PDB entry 8S0A | electron microscopy, 3.20 A resolution | chains X and 7 of the 8 polymer chains in the assembly

Chain X:
Molecule: 22-nt DNA strand
Sequence (22 nucleotides; row label = number of the first residue in the row):
     1 ATGCATGCATGCGCATGCATGC

Chain 7:
Name: DNA replication licensing factor MCM7
Organism: Homo sapiens
Notes: EC 3.6.4.12
UniProt: P33993 (MCM7_HUMAN); residue numbers follow UniProt; this construct covers 1-719
Chain sequence (719 residues; each row starts with the number of its first residue):
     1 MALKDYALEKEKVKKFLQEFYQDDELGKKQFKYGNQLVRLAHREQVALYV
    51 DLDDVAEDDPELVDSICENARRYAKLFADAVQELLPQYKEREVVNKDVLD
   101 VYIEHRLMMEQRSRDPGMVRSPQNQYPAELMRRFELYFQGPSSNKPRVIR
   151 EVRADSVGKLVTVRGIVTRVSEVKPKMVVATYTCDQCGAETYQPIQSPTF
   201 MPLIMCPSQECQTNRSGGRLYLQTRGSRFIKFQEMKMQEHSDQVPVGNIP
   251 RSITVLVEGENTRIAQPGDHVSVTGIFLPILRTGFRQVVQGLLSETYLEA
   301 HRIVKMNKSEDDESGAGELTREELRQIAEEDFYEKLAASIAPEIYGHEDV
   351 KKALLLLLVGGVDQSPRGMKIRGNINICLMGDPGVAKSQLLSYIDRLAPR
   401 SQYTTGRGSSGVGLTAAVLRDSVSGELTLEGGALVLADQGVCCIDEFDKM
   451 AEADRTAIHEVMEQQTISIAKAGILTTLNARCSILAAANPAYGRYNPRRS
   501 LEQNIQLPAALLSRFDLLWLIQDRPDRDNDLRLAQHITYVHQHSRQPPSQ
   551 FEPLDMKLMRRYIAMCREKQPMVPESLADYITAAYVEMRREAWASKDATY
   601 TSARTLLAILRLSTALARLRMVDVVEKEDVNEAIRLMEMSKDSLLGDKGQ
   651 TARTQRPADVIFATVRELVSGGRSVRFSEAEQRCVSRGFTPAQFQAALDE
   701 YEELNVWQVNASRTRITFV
Not modelled in the structure: 1-2, 24-28, 110-124, 282-291, 307-335, 363-371, 491-506, 645-719
Ion coordination: Zn2+: Cys184, Cys187, Cys206, Cys211; Mg2+: Ser388 (together with ADP)
Small-molecule neighbours: ADP (adenosine-5'-diphosphate): Glu343, Ile344, Tyr345, His347, Asp382, Pro383, Gly384, Val385, Ala386, Lys387, Ser388, Gln389, Leu533, Ile537
Curated features (UniProtKB/Swiss-Prot):
  - motif: Ser513 to Asp516 (Arginine finger)
  - binding site (ATP): Tyr345, Gly384, Ala386, Lys387, Ser388, Asn489, Arg514, Arg604
  - modified residue: Ala2 (N-acetylalanine), Ser121 (Phosphoserine), Ser314 (Phosphoserine), Ser365 (Phosphoserine), Ser500 (Phosphoserine), Ser678 (Phosphoserine)
  - cross-link (Glycyl lysine isopeptide (Lys-Gly)): Lys15 (interchain with G-Cter in SUMO2), Lys28 (interchain with G-Cter in SUMO2)

How chain X and chain 7 interact:
Residue-residue contacts (5; chain X residue first):
  DA15(X) - Ala472(7)  phosphate contact
  DT16(X) - Lys471(7)  phosphate contact
  DT16(X) - Ala472(7)  hydrogen bond to the phosphate
  DG17(X) - Lys471(7)  salt bridge to the phosphate
  DC18(X) - Ser410(7)  phosphate contact
Also at the interface, not in a pair above, chain X (5 interface residues in all): DA19
Also at the interface, not in a pair above, chain 7 (4 interface residues in all): Arg407

Summary:
The interface between chain X and chain 7 involves 5 residues on one side and 4 on the other; the contacts
include 1 hydrogen bond and 1 salt bridge. Polar contacts include DT16(X)-Ala472(7) and DG17(X)-Lys471(7).
Bound to chain 7: ADP.
Chain X is a 22-nt DNA strand and chain 7 is DNA replication licensing factor MCM7 (Homo sapiens); the
structure, H. sapiens MCM2-7 hexamer bound to double stranded DNA, was determined by electron microscopy
together with 8S09, 8S0B, 8S0C, 8S0D, 8S0E and 8S0F from the same study.
